7W6J - chains C and F of the 4 polymer chains in the assembly; structure by X-ray diffraction, 2.68 A resolution.

== Chain C ==
Name: Histone-lysine N-methyltransferase 2A
From: Homo sapiens
Reference sequence: Q03164 (KMT2A_HUMAN); the construct has insertions or renumbered stretches relative to UniProt, so the offset changes along the chain: 3813-3881 = UniProt 3813-3881; 3883-3970 = UniProt 3882-3969
Sequence (159 residues; row label = number of the first residue in the row):
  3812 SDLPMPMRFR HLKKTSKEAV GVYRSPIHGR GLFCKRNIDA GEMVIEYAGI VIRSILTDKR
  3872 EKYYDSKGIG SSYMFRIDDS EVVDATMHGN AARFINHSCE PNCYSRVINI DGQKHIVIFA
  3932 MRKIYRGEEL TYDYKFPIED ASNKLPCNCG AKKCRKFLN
Disordered / not traced: 3812
Differences from the reference sequence: expression tag (3812); engineered mutation Ile3861 (Asn in Q03164), Leu3867 (Gln in Q03164), Ser3883 (Cys3882 in Q03164); insertion (3882)
Ion coordination: Zn2+: Cys3910, Cys3958, Cys3960, Cys3965
Small-molecule neighbours: S-adenosylhomocysteine (SAH): Ile3838, His3839, Gly3840, Arg3841, Ser3882, Tyr3884, Arg3904, Phe3905, Ile3906, Asn3907, His3908, Tyr3945, Pro3957, Cys3958, Asn3959, Cys3960, Leu3969
UniProt features mapped onto this chain:
  - binding site (S-adenosyl-L-methionine): His3839, Arg3841, Tyr3884, Asn3907, His3908, Asn3959
  - binding site (Zn(2+)): Cys3910, Cys3958, Cys3960, Cys3965

== Chain F ==
Name: Retinoblastoma-binding protein 5
From: Homo sapiens
Reference sequence: Q15291 (RBBP5_HUMAN); numbering as in UniProt (aligned over 330-356)
Sequence (27 residues; each row starts with the number of its first residue):
   330 SAFAPDFKEL DENVEYEERE SEFDIED
Disordered / not traced: 330-334, 355-356
UniProt features mapped onto this chain:
  - modified residue: Ser350 (Phosphoserine)

== How chain C and chain F interact ==
Residue-residue contacts (39; chain C residue first):
  Lys3824(C) with Asp340(F), hydrogen bond (side chain-backbone); Glu341(F)
  Lys3828(C) with Asp340(F), salt bridge
  Glu3857(C) with Asp340(F); Asn342(F)
  Tyr3858(C) with Asn342(F)
  Ala3859(C) with Asn342(F)
  Gly3860(C) with Leu339(F); Asn342(F), hydrogen bond (backbone-side chain); Val343(F), hydrogen bond (backbone-backbone)
  Ile3861(C) with Val343(F); Tyr345(F), hydrophobic
  Val3862(C) with Asn342(F); Val343(F), hydrogen bond (backbone-backbone); Glu344(F); Tyr345(F), hydrogen bond (backbone-backbone)
  Ile3863(C) with Tyr345(F), hydrophobic
  Arg3864(C) with Glu347(F), salt bridge; Phe352(F)
  Leu3867(C) with Tyr345(F), hydrophobic; Glu347(F); Glu351(F); Phe352(F), hydrophobic
  Lys3870(C) with Glu351(F)
  Arg3871(C) with Tyr345(F)
  Thr3897(C) with Phe336(F)
  Met3898(C) with Phe336(F); Lys337(F), hydrogen bond (backbone-backbone)
  His3899(C) with Lys337(F); Leu339(F)
  Gly3900(C) with Phe336(F); Lys337(F), hydrogen bond (backbone-backbone); Glu338(F); Leu339(F), hydrogen bond (backbone-backbone)
  Asn3901(C) with Phe336(F); Leu339(F)
  Arg3904(C) with Phe336(F)
  Gln3924(C) with Glu344(F)
  His3926(C) with Asn342(F), hydrogen bond
Interface residues without a listed pair, chain C (25 interface residues in all): Ile3866, Val3894, Phe3905, Lys3925
Interface residues without a listed pair, chain F (14 interface residues in all): Asp335

== In short ==
The interface between chain C and chain F involves 25 residues on one side and 14 on the other; the contacts
include 9 hydrogen bonds and 2 salt bridges. Among the polar pairs are Lys3828(C)-Asp340(F),
Arg3864(C)-Glu347(F) and Lys3824(C)-Asp340(F). Ligands of chain C: S-adenosylhomocysteine.
Here chain C is Histone-lysine N-methyltransferase 2A and chain F is Retinoblastoma-binding protein 5, both
from Homo sapiens. Entry 7W6J (The crystal structure of MLL1 (N3861I/Q3867L/C3882SS)-RBBP5-ASH2L in complex
with H3K4me2 peptide) was determined by X-ray diffraction, deposited together with 7W67, 7W6A, 7W6I and 7W6L.
